Entry 5TV5 (X-ray diffraction, 2.50 A resolution); this record covers chain A.

# Chain A
Protein: 6-carboxyhexanoate--CoA ligase
Source organism: Aquifex aeolicus
Notes: EC 6.2.1.14
Reference sequence: O67575 (BIOW_AQUAE); numbering as in UniProt (aligned over 1-240)
Sequence (240 residues; row label = number of the first residue in the row):
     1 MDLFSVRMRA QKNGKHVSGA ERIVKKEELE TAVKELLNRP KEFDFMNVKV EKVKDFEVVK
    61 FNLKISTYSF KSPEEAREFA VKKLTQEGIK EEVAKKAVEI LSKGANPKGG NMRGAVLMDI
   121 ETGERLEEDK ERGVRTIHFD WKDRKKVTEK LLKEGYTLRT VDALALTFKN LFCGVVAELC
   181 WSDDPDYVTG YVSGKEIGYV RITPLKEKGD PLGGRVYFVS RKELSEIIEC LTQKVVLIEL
Not modelled in the structure: 1-2
Disulfides: C173-C230
What the authors report for this chain:
  - mutagenesis - Y199A, R201A: unchanged catalytic activity
  - mutagenesis - H16A, R159A, S182A, Y187A, R215A: decreased catalytic activity
  - mutagenesis - R132A: increased catalytic activity
  - catalytic residues: R159, S182, R215 (proposed by the authors, not directly observed)

# Summary
From the paper: catalytic residues R159, S182 and R215; H16A, R159A and S182A, among others, reduce catalytic
activity; 8 substitutions were tested in all.
Chain A is 6-carboxyhexanoate--CoA ligase (Aquifex aeolicus); the structure, BioW from Aquifex aeoulicus, was
determined by X-ray diffraction together with 5TV6, 5TV8 and 5TVA from the same study.
